Entry 7YFZ (electron microscopy, 3.19 A resolution); this record covers chains H and I of the 42 polymer chains in the assembly.

[Chain H (and I)]
Molecule: Pam3 baseplate wedge gp22
Organism: uncultured cyanophage
Notes: chain I of this document is another copy of the same molecule, construct and numbering; everything in this record applies to it too
Sequence (299 residues; row label = number of the first residue in the row):
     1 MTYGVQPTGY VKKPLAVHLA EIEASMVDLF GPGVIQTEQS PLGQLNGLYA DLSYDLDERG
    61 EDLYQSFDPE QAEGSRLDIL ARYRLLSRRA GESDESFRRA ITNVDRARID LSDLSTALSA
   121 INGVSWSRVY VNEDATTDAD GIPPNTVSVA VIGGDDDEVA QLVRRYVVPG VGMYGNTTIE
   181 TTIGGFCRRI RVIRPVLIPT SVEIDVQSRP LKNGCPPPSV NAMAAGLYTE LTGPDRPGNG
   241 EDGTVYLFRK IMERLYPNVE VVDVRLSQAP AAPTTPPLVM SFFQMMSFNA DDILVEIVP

[Chain H / chain I interface]
Contacting residue pairs (67):
  P41(H) - F30(I)
  Q44(H) - L29(I)  hydrogen bond (side chain-backbone)
  Q44(H) - F30(I)
  L45(H) - M26(I)  hydrophobic
  L45(H) - F30(I)  hydrophobic
  L48(H) - I22(I)  hydrophobic
  L48(H) - S25(I)
  L48(H) - M26(I)  hydrophobic
  L48(H) - L29(I)  hydrophobic
  Y49(H) - L45(I)
  Y49(H) - N46(I)
  Y49(H) - Y49(I)  hydrophobic
  L52(H) - I22(I)  hydrophobic
  L52(H) - Y49(I)
  R59(H) - Y10(I)  hydrogen bond
  R59(H) - L56(I)
  R59(H) - D57(I)  salt bridge
  D62(H) - V5(I)
  L63(H) - V5(I)  hydrophobic
  L63(H) - G60(I)
  L63(H) - L63(I)  hydrophobic
  L63(H) - Y64(I)  hydrophobic
  S66(H) - V5(I)
  S66(H) - Y64(I)
  F67(H) - Y64(I)
  F67(H) - F67(I)  hydrophobic
  E73(H) - P7(I)
  S75(H) - P7(I)  hydrogen bond (side chain-backbone)
  S75(H) - T8(I)
  R76(H) - Y64(I)  hydrogen bond
  R76(H) - D68(I)  salt bridge
  R76(H) - Q71(I)
  I79(H) - D68(I)
  R82(H) - E70(I)  salt bridge
  R82(H) - R84(I)
  Y83(H) - F67(I)  hydrogen bond (side chain-backbone)
  Y83(H) - P69(I)
  Y83(H) - L80(I)
  Y83(H) - Y83(I)  hydrophobic
  Y83(H) - R84(I)
  Y83(H) - D105(I)
  R84(H) - D105(I)
  L85(H) - N103(I)
  L85(H) - D105(I)
  P143(H) - A135(I)  hydrophobic
  N145(H) - N145(I)
  R164(H) - D110(I)  salt bridge
  R165(H) - R106(I)
  Y166(H) - R106(I)
  V168(H) - I109(I)  hydrophobic
  V168(H) - V168(I)  hydrophobic
  P169(H) - L111(I)  hydrophobic
  P169(H) - E133(I)
  P169(H) - V171(I)
  G170(H) - V131(I)
  G170(H) - E133(I)  hydrogen bond (backbone-side chain)
  G170(H) - N145(I)
  V171(H) - E133(I)  hydrogen bond (backbone-side chain)
  V171(H) - N145(I)
  G172(H) - E133(I)  hydrogen bond (backbone-backbone)
  G172(H) - N145(I)
  I183(H) - D110(I)
  I183(H) - S112(I)  hydrogen bond (backbone-side chain)
  G184(H) - S112(I)
  F186(H) - L111(I)  hydrophobic
  F186(H) - V129(I)
  R188(H) - E133(I)  salt bridge
Interface residues without a listed pair, chain H (35 interface residues in all): D113, P144
Interface residues without a listed pair, chain I (45 interface residues in all): G9, V104, A107, N132, T146, V147

[Summary]
The interface between chain H and chain I involves 35 residues on one side and 45 on the other, with 9
hydrogen bonds and 5 salt bridges. Polar contacts include R59(H)-D57(I), R76(H)-D68(I) and R82(H)-E70(I).
Chain H and chain I are both Pam3 baseplate wedge gp22 (uncultured cyanophage); the structure, Cyanophage Pam3
baseplate proteins, was determined by electron microscopy (same publication as 8HDR, 7YFW, 8HDS and 8HDW).
